Entry 5BNO (X-ray diffraction, 2.15 A resolution); this record covers chains A and D of the 4 polymer chains in the assembly.

[Chain A]
Name: Capsid protein VP1
From: Enterovirus D68
Reference sequence: Q68T42 (Q68T42_9ENTO); residues 1-297 here correspond to UniProt positions 565-861 (UniProt number = residue number + 564)
Amino-acid sequence (297 residues; row label = number of the first residue in the row):
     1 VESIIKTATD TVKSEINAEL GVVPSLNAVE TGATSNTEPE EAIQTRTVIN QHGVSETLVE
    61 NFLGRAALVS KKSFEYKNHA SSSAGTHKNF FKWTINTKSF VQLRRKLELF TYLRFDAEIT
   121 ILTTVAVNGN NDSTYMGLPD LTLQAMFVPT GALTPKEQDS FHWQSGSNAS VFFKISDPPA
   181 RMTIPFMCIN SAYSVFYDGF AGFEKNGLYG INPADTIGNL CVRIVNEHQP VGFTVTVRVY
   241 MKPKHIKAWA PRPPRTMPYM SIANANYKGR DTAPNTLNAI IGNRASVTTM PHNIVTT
Not modelled in the structure: 82-85, 129-134, 297
UniProt features mapped onto this chain:
  - binding site (N-acetylneuraminate): R270, P274, N275
  - site: T297 (Cleavage)

[Chain D]
Name: Capsid protein VP4
From: Enterovirus D68
Reference sequence: Q68T42 (Q68T42_9ENTO); residues 1-68 here correspond to UniProt positions 2-69 (UniProt number = residue number + 1)
Amino-acid sequence (68 residues; row label = number of the first residue in the row):
     1 GAQVTRQQTG THENANIATN GSHITYNQIN FYKDSYAASA SKQDFSQDPS KFTEPVVEGL
    61 KAGAPVLK
Not modelled in the structure: 1-29, 68
UniProt features mapped onto this chain:
  - site: K68 (Cleavage)
  - lipidation: G1 (N-myristoyl glycine)

[Chain A / chain D interface]
Residue-residue contacts (46; chain A residue first):
  V1(A) with Q47(D); D48(D); S50(D)
  E2(A) with Q47(D); D48(D)
  S3(A) with F45(D); S46(D); Q47(D), hydrogen bond (backbone-backbone)
  I4(A) with F45(D)
  I5(A) with F45(D), hydrogen bond (backbone-backbone); Q47(D)
  K6(A) with F45(D)
  G21(A) with G63(D); P65(D)
  V22(A) with G63(D)
  V23(A) with G63(D), hydrogen bond (backbone-backbone)
  P24(A) with G63(D)
  N27(A) with V66(D)
  A28(A) with V66(D), hydrophobic; L67(D), hydrophobic
  T31(A) with V56(D); V66(D)
  A33(A) with T53(D); V56(D), hydrophobic
  T34(A) with T53(D), hydrogen bond (backbone-backbone)
  N36(A) with E54(D); L60(D)
  E41(A) with A62(D)
  S55(A) with F45(D)
  L58(A) with K42(D); D44(D); F45(D), hydrophobic
  E60(A) with A40(D); S41(D), hydrogen bond (side chain-backbone); K42(D)
  D116(A) with Y36(D)
  T183(A) with Y36(D)
  P185(A) with Y36(D), hydrophobic
  K244(A) with Y36(D); A37(D), hydrogen bond (side chain-backbone); A38(D), hydrogen bond (side chain-backbone)
  H245(A) with Y36(D), hydrogen bond (side chain-backbone); A38(D), hydrogen bond (side chain-backbone); S39(D); S41(D)
  P251(A) with F52(D)
Also at the interface, not in a pair above, chain A (30 interface residues in all): L26, G32, V54, I184
Also at the interface, not in a pair above, chain D (26 interface residues in all): S35, P55, A64

[Overview]
Chain A and chain D form an interface of 30 and 26 residues respectively; the contacts include 9 hydrogen
bonds. Polar contacts include E60(A)-S41(D), K244(A)-A37(D) and K244(A)-A38(D). Curated annotation (UniProt)
lists 3 N-acetylneuraminate-binding residues on chain A.
Chain A is Capsid protein VP1 and chain D is Capsid protein VP4, both from Enterovirus D68; the structure,
Crystal structure of human enterovirus D68 in complex with 6'SLN, was determined by X-ray diffraction (same
publication as 5BNN and 5BNP).
